6H2F - chains D and F of the 10 polymer chains in the assembly; structure by X-ray diffraction, 2.55 A resolution.

Chain D (and F):
Molecule: AhlB
From: Aeromonas hydrophila AL09-71
Notes: chain F of this document is another copy of the same molecule, construct and numbering; everything in this record applies to it too
UniProtKB: A0A081US78 (A0A081US78_AERHY); residues 1-359 here = UniProt positions 1-359
Chain sequence (367 residues; row label = number of the first residue in the row):
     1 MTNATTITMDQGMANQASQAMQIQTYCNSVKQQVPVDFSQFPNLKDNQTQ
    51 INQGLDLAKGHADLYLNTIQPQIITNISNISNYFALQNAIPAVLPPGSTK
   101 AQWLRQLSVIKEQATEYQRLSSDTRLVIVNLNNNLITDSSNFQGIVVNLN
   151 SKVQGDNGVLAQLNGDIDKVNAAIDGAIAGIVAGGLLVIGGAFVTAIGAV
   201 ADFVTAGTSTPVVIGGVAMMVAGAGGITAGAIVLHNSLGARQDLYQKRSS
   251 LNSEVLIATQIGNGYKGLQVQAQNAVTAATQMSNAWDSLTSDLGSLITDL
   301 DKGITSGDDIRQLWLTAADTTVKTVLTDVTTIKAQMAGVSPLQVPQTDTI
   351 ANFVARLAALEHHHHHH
Unresolved in the structure: 1-16, 202-208, 362-367 (chain F: 1-16, 343-367)
Sequence notes: expression tag (360-367)
Reported in the primary citation:
  - self-association interface (contacts with another copy of this molecule): Val147

Interface between chain D and chain F:
Pairs across the interface (5; chain D residue first):
  Ala351(D) - Asn150(F)
  Ala351(D) - Lys266(F)
  Val354(D) - Asn150(F)
  Val354(D) - Gln154(F)
  Ala358(D) - Gln154(F)
Other interface residues (no listed pair), chain D (5 interface residues in all): Ile350, Asn352
Other interface residues (no listed pair), chain F (4 interface residues in all): Val147

Summary:
5 residues of chain D and 4 residues of chain F are in contact. The paper reports a self-association interface
involving Val147(D).
Chain D and chain F are both AhlB (Aeromonas hydrophila AL09-71); the structure, Structure of the pre-pore
AhlB of the tripartite alpha-pore forming toxin, AHL, from Aeromonas hydrophila, was determined by X-ray
diffraction (same publication as 6H2D, 6H2E, 6R1J, 6GRJ and 6GRK).
